PDB entry 1B2G | X-ray diffraction, 1.80 A resolution | chains A and B

== Chain A ==
Protein: PROTEIN (INSULIN a chain)
From: Sus scrofa
Reference sequence: P01315 (INS_PIG); residues 1-21 here correspond to UniProt positions 88-108 (UniProt number = residue number + 87)
Amino-acid sequence (21 residues; row label = number of the first residue in the row):
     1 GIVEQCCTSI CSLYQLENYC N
Disulfides: Cys6-Cys11

== Chain B ==
Protein: PROTEIN (INSULIN b chain)
From: Sus scrofa
Reference sequence: P01315 (INS_PIG); residues 1-30 here correspond to UniProt positions 25-54 (UniProt number = residue number + 24)
Amino-acid sequence (30 residues; numbered 1 to 30; the number before each row is that of its first residue):
     1 FVNQHLCGSH LVEALYLVCG ERGFFYTPKA

== Chain A / chain B interface ==
Pairs across the interface (39; chain A residue first):
  Gly1(A) - Ala30(B)
  Ile2(A) - Leu11(B)  hydrophobic
  Ile2(A) - Leu15(B)  hydrophobic
  Ile2(A) - Thr27(B)
  Val3(A) - Pro28(B)
  Cys6(A) - Gln4(B)
  Cys6(A) - His5(B)
  Cys6(A) - Leu6(B)  hydrogen bond (backbone-backbone)
  Cys6(A) - Leu11(B)  hydrophobic
  Cys7(A) - His5(B)  hydrogen bond (backbone-side chain)
  Cys7(A) - Leu6(B)
  Cys7(A) - Cys7(B)  disulfide
  Thr8(A) - His5(B)
  Ser9(A) - His5(B)
  Ile10(A) - Asn3(B)
  Ile10(A) - Gln4(B)
  Ile10(A) - His5(B)
  Cys11(A) - Val2(B)
  Cys11(A) - Asn3(B)
  Cys11(A) - Gln4(B)  hydrogen bond (backbone-backbone)
  Ser12(A) - Val2(B)
  Ser12(A) - Asn3(B)
  Leu13(A) - Val2(B)
  Leu13(A) - Val18(B)  hydrophobic
  Leu16(A) - Val2(B)  hydrophobic
  Leu16(A) - Leu15(B)
  Glu17(A) - Val18(B)
  Glu17(A) - Arg22(B)  salt bridge
  Asn18(A) - Phe25(B)
  Tyr19(A) - Leu15(B)  hydrophobic
  Tyr19(A) - Phe24(B)
  Tyr19(A) - Phe25(B)  hydrogen bond (backbone-backbone)
  Cys20(A) - Cys19(B)  disulfide
  Cys20(A) - Arg22(B)
  Cys20(A) - Gly23(B)
  Asn21(A) - Arg22(B)
  Asn21(A) - Gly23(B)  hydrogen bond (backbone-backbone)
  Asn21(A) - Phe24(B)  hydrogen bond (side chain-backbone)
  Asn21(A) - Phe25(B)
Other interface residues (no listed pair), chain A (18 interface residues in all): Glu4
Other interface residues (no listed pair), chain B (19 interface residues in all): Ala14, Tyr26
Disulfides between the chains: Cys7(A)-Cys7(B), Cys20(A)-Cys19(B)

== In short ==
18 residues of chain A face 19 of chain B across their interface, with 2 disulfide bonds, 6 hydrogen bonds and
1 salt bridge. Polar contacts include Glu17(A)-Arg22(B), Cys7(A)-His5(B) and Asn21(A)-Phe24(B).
Chain A is PROTEIN (INSULIN a chain) and chain B is PROTEIN (INSULIN b chain), both from Sus scrofa; the
structure, Ph affects glu B13 switching and sulfate binding in cubic insulin crystals (ph 9.00 coordinates),
was determined by X-ray diffraction (same publication as 1B17, 1B18, 1B19, 1B2A, 1B2B, 1B2C and 3 further
entries).
